1P3P - chains J and E of the 10 polymer chains in the assembly; structure by X-ray diffraction, 2.70 A resolution.

# Chain J
Molecule: Palindromic 146bp Human Alpha-Satellite DNA fragment
Organism: Homo sapiens
Sequence (146 nucleotides; each row starts with the number of its first residue):
   147 ATCAATATCCACCTGCAGATTCTACCAAAAGTGTATTTGGAAACTGCTCC
   197 ATCAAAAGGCATGTTCAGCGGAATTCCGCTGAACATGCCTTTTGATGGAG
   247 CAGTTTCCAAATACACTTTTGGTAGAATCTGCAGGTGGATATTGAT

# Chain E
Protein: Histone H3
Organism: Xenopus laevis
UniProt: Q7ZT64 (Q7ZT64_9ZZZZ); residues 601-735 here correspond to UniProt positions 2-136 (UniProt number = residue number - 599)
Sequence (135 residues; numbered 601 to 735; the number before each row is that of its first residue):
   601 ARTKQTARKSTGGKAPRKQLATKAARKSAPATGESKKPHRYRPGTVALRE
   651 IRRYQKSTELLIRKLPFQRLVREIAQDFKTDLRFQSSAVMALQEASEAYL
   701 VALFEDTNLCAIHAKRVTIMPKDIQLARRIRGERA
Not modelled in the structure: 601-635
Sequence notes: conflict Glu634 (Gly35 in Q7ZT64), Ser635 (Val36 in Q7ZT64), Ala702 (Gly103 in Q7ZT64)

# Chain J / chain E interface
Residue-residue contacts (26; chain J residue first):
  DC196(J) with Arg683(E), phosphate contact; Phe684(E), sugar contact; Gln685(E), phosphate contact; Ser686(E), hydrogen bond to the phosphate
  DA197(J) with Arg672(E), salt bridge to the phosphate; Arg683(E), phosphate contact; Phe684(E), hydrogen bond to the phosphate
  DA207(J) with Arg663(E), salt bridge to the phosphate
  DG214(J) with Pro643(E), phosphate contact
  DC215(J) with Arg642(E), salt bridge to the phosphate; Pro643(E), sugar contact
  DG216(J) with Val717(E), sugar contact; Thr718(E), phosphate contact
  DG217(J) with Lys715(E), phosphate contact; Arg716(E), phosphate contact; Val717(E), hydrogen bond to the phosphate; Thr718(E), hydrogen bond to the phosphate
  DA218(J) with Arg716(E), phosphate contact; Met720(E), phosphate contact
  DT289(J) with Tyr641(E), phosphate contact; Thr645(E), phosphate contact
  DG290(J) with Arg640(E), sugar contact; Tyr641(E), phosphate contact; Arg642(E), hydrogen bond to the phosphate; Thr645(E), hydrogen bond to the phosphate
  DA291(J) with Arg640(E), phosphate contact
Also at the interface, not in a pair above, chain J (12 interface residues in all): DC206
Also at the interface, not in a pair above, chain E (17 interface residues in all): Leu682

# Summary
Chain J and chain E form an interface of 12 and 17 residues respectively, with 6 hydrogen bonds and 3 salt
bridges. Polar pairs include DC196(J)-Ser686(E), DA197(J)-Phe684(E) and DG217(J)-Val717(E).
Chain J is Palindromic 146bp Human Alpha-Satellite DNA fragment (Homo sapiens) and chain E is Histone H3
(Xenopus laevis); the structure, Crystallographic Studies of Nucleosome Core Particles containing Histone
'Sin' Mutants, was determined by X-ray diffraction, deposited together with 1P34, 1P3A, 1P3B, 1P3F, 1P3G, 1P3I
and 4 further entries.
